Entry 5I2E (X-ray diffraction, 1.60 A resolution); this record covers chains A and B.

Chain A (and B):
Protein: Histidine triad nucleotide-binding protein 1
Organism: Homo sapiens
Notes: EC 3.-.-.-; chain B of this document is another copy of the same molecule, construct and numbering; everything in this record applies to it too
UniProtKB: P49773 (HINT1_HUMAN); residue numbers follow UniProt; this construct covers 1-126
Amino-acid sequence (129 residues; each row starts with the number of its first residue; numbers below 1 keep their minus sign (Ser-2 is residue -2)):
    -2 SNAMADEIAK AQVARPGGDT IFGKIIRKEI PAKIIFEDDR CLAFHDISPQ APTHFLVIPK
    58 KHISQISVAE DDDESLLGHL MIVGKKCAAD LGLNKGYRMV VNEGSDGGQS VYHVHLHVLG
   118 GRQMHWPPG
Disordered / not traced: -2 to 11 (chain B: -2 to 15)
Sequence notes: expression tag (-2 to 0)
Residues lining bound ligands: 67D (3-(5-O-{[3-(1H-indol-3-yl)propanoyl]sulfamoyl}-beta-D-ribofuranosyl)-3H-imidazo[2,1-i]purine): Ile18, Phe19, Ile22, Ile27, Pro28, Ala29, Phe41, His42, Asp43, Ile44, Ser45, His51, Leu53, Asn99, Gly104, Gly105, Gln106, Ser107, Val108, His112, His114
Swiss-Prot annotation at these positions:
  - motif: His110 to His114 (Histidine triad motif)
  - active site: His112 (Tele-AMP-histidine intermediate)
  - binding site (AMP): Asp43, Ile44, Asn99, Gly105 to Ser107, His112 to His114
  - modified residue: Ala2 (N-acetylalanine), Lys21 (N6-acetyllysine), Lys30 (N6-acetyllysine), Ser45 (Phosphoserine), Ser72 (Phosphoserine)
From the paper describing this entry:
  - binding site for 67D: Ile18, Phe19, Ile22, Ile27, Asp43, Ile44, Ser107, Trp123

Chain A / chain B interface:
Contacting residue pairs (101):
  Arg37(A) - Glu71(B)  salt bridge
  Gln47(A) - Trp123(B)
  Gln47(A) - Pro124(B)
  His51(A) - Trp123(B)
  Ile63(A) - Met78(B)  hydrophobic
  Ile63(A) - Lys82(B)
  Ile63(A) - Tyr94(B)
  Ser64(A) - Lys82(B)  hydrogen bond (backbone-side chain)
  Ser64(A) - Tyr94(B)
  Ala66(A) - Ile79(B)  hydrophobic
  Ala66(A) - Lys82(B)  hydrogen bond (backbone-side chain)
  Glu67(A) - Ile79(B)
  Asp68(A) - Ile79(B)
  Asp68(A) - Lys83(B)  salt bridge
  Glu71(A) - Glu71(B)
  Glu71(A) - Ser72(B)
  Glu71(A) - Gly75(B)
  Glu71(A) - His76(B)  salt bridge
  Glu71(A) - Ile79(B)
  Ser72(A) - Glu71(B)  hydrogen bond
  Ser72(A) - Ser72(B)  hydrogen bond
  Leu74(A) - Met78(B)
  Leu74(A) - Ile79(B)  hydrophobic
  Gly75(A) - Glu71(B)
  Gly75(A) - Gly75(B)
  His76(A) - Glu71(B)  salt bridge
  Met78(A) - Ile63(B)  hydrophobic
  Met78(A) - Met78(B)  hydrophobic
  Ile79(A) - Ala66(B)  hydrophobic
  Ile79(A) - Glu67(B)
  Ile79(A) - Asp68(B)
  Ile79(A) - Leu74(B)  hydrophobic
  Lys82(A) - Ile63(B)
  Lys82(A) - Ser64(B)  hydrogen bond (side chain-backbone)
  Lys82(A) - Ala66(B)  hydrogen bond (side chain-backbone)
  Lys92(A) - Gly101(B)
  Lys92(A) - Ser102(B)  hydrogen bond
  Lys92(A) - Asp103(B)  salt bridge
  Gly93(A) - Glu100(B)
  Gly93(A) - Asp103(B)
  Tyr94(A) - Ile63(B)
  Tyr94(A) - Ser64(B)
  Tyr94(A) - Asn99(B)
  Tyr94(A) - Glu100(B)  hydrogen bond (backbone-backbone)
  Tyr94(A) - Gly104(B)
  Arg95(A) - Val97(B)
  Arg95(A) - Val98(B)
  Arg95(A) - Asn99(B)  hydrogen bond
  Arg95(A) - Gly104(B)  hydrogen bond (side chain-backbone)
  Arg95(A) - Pro125(B)  hydrogen bond (side chain-backbone)
  Arg95(A) - Gly126(B)
  Met96(A) - Met96(B)
  Met96(A) - Val97(B)
  Met96(A) - Val98(B)  hydrogen bond (backbone-backbone)
  Val97(A) - Arg95(B)
  Val97(A) - Met96(B)
  Val98(A) - Arg95(B)
  Val98(A) - Met96(B)  hydrogen bond (backbone-backbone)
  Asn99(A) - Tyr94(B)
  Asn99(A) - Arg95(B)  hydrogen bond
  Asn99(A) - Trp123(B)
  Glu100(A) - Gly93(B)
  Glu100(A) - Tyr94(B)  hydrogen bond (backbone-backbone)
  Ser102(A) - Lys92(B)  hydrogen bond (side chain-backbone)
  Ser102(A) - Gln120(B)  hydrogen bond (backbone-side chain)
  Asp103(A) - Lys92(B)  hydrogen bond (backbone-backbone)
  Asp103(A) - Gly93(B)
  Asp103(A) - Arg119(B)
  Asp103(A) - Gln120(B)  hydrogen bond (backbone-side chain)
  Asp103(A) - Met121(B)  hydrogen bond (backbone-backbone)
  Gly104(A) - Tyr94(B)
  Gly104(A) - Arg95(B)  hydrogen bond (backbone-side chain)
  Gly105(A) - Gln120(B)
  His114(A) - Trp123(B)
  Arg119(A) - Asp103(B)
  Arg119(A) - Gly126(B)  hydrogen bond (side chain-backbone)
  Gln120(A) - Ser102(B)  hydrogen bond (side chain-backbone)
  Gln120(A) - Asp103(B)  hydrogen bond (side chain-backbone)
  Met121(A) - Asp103(B)  hydrogen bond (backbone-backbone)
  Met121(A) - Pro125(B)
  Met121(A) - Gly126(B)
  His122(A) - Gly126(B)  hydrogen bond (backbone-backbone)
  Trp123(A) - Gln47(B)
  Trp123(A) - His51(B)
  Trp123(A) - Asn99(B)
  Trp123(A) - His114(B)
  Pro124(A) - Gln47(B)
  Pro124(A) - Arg119(B)
  Pro124(A) - Gly126(B)
  Pro125(A) - Arg95(B)  hydrogen bond (backbone-side chain)
  Pro125(A) - Val97(B)  hydrophobic
  Pro125(A) - Leu116(B)  hydrophobic
  Pro125(A) - Pro125(B)
  Pro125(A) - Gly126(B)
  Gly126(A) - Arg95(B)
  Gly126(A) - Arg119(B)  hydrogen bond (backbone-side chain)
  Gly126(A) - Met121(B)
  Gly126(A) - His122(B)  hydrogen bond (backbone-backbone)
  Gly126(A) - Pro124(B)
  Gly126(A) - Pro125(B)
  Gly126(A) - Gly126(B)
Also at the interface, not in a pair above, chain A (42 interface residues in all): Lys83, Gly101, Leu116, Gly118
Also at the interface, not in a pair above, chain B (41 interface residues in all): Gly105, Gly118

Summary:
Chain A and chain B form an interface of 42 and 41 residues respectively, with 29 hydrogen bonds and 5 salt
bridges. Polar contacts include Arg37(A)-Glu71(B), Asp68(A)-Lys83(B) and Glu71(A)-His76(B). Bound to chain A:
compound 67D. The paper reports a binding site for 67D at Ile18(A), Phe19(A) and Ile22(A) among others.
Both chains are Histidine triad nucleotide-binding protein 1 (Homo sapiens). Entry 5I2E (Human Histidine Triad
Nucleotide Binding Protein 1 (Hint1) with Bound Sulfamate Inhibitor
3a:3-(5-O-{[3-(1H-indol-3-yl)propanoyl]sulfamoyl}-beta-D-ribofuranosyl)-3H-imidazo[2,1-i]purine) was
determined by X-ray diffraction together with 5I2F from the same study.
